Entry 7Q24 (X-ray diffraction, 2.00 A resolution); this record covers chain A.

Chain A:
Molecule: Angiotensin-converting enzyme
Source organism: Homo sapiens
Notes: EC 3.2.1.-, 3.4.15.1
UniProtKB: P12821 (ACE_HUMAN); residues 1-628 here correspond to UniProt positions 30-657 (UniProt number = residue number + 29)
Amino-acid sequence (629 residues; each row starts with the number of its first residue):
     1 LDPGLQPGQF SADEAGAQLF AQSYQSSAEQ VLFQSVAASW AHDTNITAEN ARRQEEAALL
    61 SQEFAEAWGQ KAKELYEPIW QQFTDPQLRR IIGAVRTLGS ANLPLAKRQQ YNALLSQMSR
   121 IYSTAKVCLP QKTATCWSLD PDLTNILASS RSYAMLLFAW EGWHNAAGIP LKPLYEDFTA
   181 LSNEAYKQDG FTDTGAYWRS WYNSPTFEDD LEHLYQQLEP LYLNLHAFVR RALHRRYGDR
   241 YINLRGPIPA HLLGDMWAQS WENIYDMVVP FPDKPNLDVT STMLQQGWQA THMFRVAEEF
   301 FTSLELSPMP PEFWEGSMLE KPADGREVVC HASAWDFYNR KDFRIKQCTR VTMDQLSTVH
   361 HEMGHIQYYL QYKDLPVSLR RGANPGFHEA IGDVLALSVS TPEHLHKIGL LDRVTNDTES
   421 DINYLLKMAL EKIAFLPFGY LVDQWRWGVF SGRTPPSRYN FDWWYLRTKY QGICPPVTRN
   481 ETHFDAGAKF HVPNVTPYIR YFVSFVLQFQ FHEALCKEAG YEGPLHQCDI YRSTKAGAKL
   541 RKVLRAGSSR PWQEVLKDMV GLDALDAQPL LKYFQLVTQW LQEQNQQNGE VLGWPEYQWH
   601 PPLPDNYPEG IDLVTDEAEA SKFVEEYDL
Unresolved in the structure: 130-132, 610-629
Construct notes: engineered mutation Q9 (Asn38 in P12821), Q25 (Asn54 in P12821), Q82 (Asn111 in P12821), Q117 (Asn146 in P12821), Q131 (Asn160 in P12821), Q289 (Asn318 in P12821), R545 (Gln574 in P12821), L576 (Pro605 in P12821); expression tag (629)
Disulfides: C128-C136, C330-C348, C516-C528
Glycans and other covalent adducts: N-acetylglucosamine (NAG) linked to N45; glycan linked to N416, N480
Ion coordination: Mg2+: E262, N263, D354; Zn2+: H361, H365, E389 (together with 8KC)
Residues lining bound ligands:
  - 8KC ((2S)-2-[[(2S)-1-[[(2S)-3-(1H-indol-3-yl)-1-oxidanyl-1-oxidanylidene-propan-2-yl]amino]-1-oxidanylidene-hexan-2-yl]amino]-4-phenyl-butanoic acid): Q259, S260, H331, A332, S333, T358, H361, E362, H365, E389, D393, E431, F435, K489, F490, H491, N494, T496, Y498, Y501, F505
  - 3,6,9,12,15,18-hexaoxaicosane-1,20-diol (P33): Q286, G287, W288, H292, R295, V296
UniProt features mapped onto this chain:
  - active site: E362 (Proton acceptor 1), H491 (Proton donor 1)
  - binding site (chloride): Y202, R500
  - binding site (Zn(2+)): H361, H365, E389
  - site: N494 (Not glycosylated)
  - glycosylation (N-linked (GlcNAc...) asparagine): N45, N416, N480
What the authors report for this chain:
  - Zn2+ coordination: H361, H365, E389
  - binding site for 8KC: Q259, S260, H331, A332, S333, A334, T358, H361, E362, F435, K489, F490, H491, T496, Y498, R500, Y501, F505
  - conformationally variable residues (side-chain flip): R350
  - specificity-determining residues: S260, G439
  - specificity-determining residues: E431 (proposed by the authors, not directly observed)

Overview:
Chain A binds 3,6,9,12,15,18-hexaoxaicosane-1,20-diol and compound 8KC. N-acetylglucosamine is covalently
linked to N45. UniProt lists active-site residues E362 and H491, chloride-binding residues Y202 and R500 and 3
Zn2+-binding residues. From the paper: a binding site for 8KC at Q259, S260 and H331 among others; Zn2+
coordination by H361, H365 and E389.
Chain A is Angiotensin-converting enzyme (Homo sapiens); the structure, Crystal structure of Angiotensin-1
converting enzyme N-domain in complex with dual ACE/NEP inhibitor AD011, was determined by X-ray diffraction
together with 7Q25, 7Q26, 7Q27, 7Q28 and 7Q29 from the same study.
